Entry 3E2E (X-ray diffraction, 3.00 A resolution); this record covers chains A and T of the 4 polymer chains in the assembly.

[Chain A]
Protein: DNA-directed RNA polymerase
Organism: Bacteriophage T7
Notes: EC 2.7.7.6
UniProtKB: P00573 (RPOL_BPT7); residues 1-883 here = UniProt positions 1-883
Sequence (889 residues; each row starts with the number of its first residue; numbers below 1 keep their minus sign (His-5 is residue -5)):
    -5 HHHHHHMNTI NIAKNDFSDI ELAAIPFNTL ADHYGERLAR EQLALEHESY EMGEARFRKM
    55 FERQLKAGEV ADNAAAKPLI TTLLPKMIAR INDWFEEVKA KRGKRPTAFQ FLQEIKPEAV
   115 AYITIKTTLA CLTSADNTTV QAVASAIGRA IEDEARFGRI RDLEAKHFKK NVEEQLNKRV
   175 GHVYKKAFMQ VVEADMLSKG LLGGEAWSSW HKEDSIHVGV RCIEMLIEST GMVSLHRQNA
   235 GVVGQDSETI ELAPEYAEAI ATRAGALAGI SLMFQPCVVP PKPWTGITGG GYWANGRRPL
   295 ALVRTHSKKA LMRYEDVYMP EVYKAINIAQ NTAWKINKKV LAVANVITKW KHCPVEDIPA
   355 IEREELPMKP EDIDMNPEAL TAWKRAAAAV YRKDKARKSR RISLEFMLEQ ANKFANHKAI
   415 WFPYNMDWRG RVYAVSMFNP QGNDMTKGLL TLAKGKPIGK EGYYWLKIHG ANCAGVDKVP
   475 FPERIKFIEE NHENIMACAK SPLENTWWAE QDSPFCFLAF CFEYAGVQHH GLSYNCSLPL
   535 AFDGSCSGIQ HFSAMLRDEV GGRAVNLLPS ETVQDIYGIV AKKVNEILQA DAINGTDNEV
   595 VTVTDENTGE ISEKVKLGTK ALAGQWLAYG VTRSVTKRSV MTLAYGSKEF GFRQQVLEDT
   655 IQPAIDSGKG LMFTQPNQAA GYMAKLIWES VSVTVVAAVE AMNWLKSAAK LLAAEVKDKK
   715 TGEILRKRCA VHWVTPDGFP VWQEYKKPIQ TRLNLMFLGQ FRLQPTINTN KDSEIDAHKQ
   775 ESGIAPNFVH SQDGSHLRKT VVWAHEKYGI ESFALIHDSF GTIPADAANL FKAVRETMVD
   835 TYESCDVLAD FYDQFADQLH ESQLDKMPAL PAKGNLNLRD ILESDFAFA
Unresolved in the structure: -5 to 7, 58-72, 167-177, 255-263, 365-367, 599-604
Sequence notes: expression tag (-5 to 0); engineered mutation Leu266 (Pro in P00573)
UniProt features mapped onto this chain:
  - active site: Asp537, Lys631, Asp812
  - mutagenesis: Lys172 (K172L/G: No change in activity), Pro563 (P563A/T: Inactivated), Tyr571 (Y571S: Inactivated), Lys631 (K631G: Partially inactivated; K631L: Partially inactivated; K631R: Partially inactivated), Thr636 (T636P: Inactivated), Tyr639 (Y639D: Inactivated), Phe646 (F646C: Inactivated)

[Chain T]
Molecule: 33-nt DNA strand
Sequence (33 nucleotides; each row starts with the number of its first residue):
     1 AGCCGTGCGC ACTCCCTATA GTGAGTCGTA TTA
Unresolved in the structure: 17-18

[Chain A / chain T interface]
Contacting residue pairs - 69 pairs, chain A then chain T:
  Arg96(A) with DT32(T), base contact; DA33(T), sugar contact
  Gly97(A) with DT31(T), base contact; DT32(T), hydrogen bond to the base
  Lys98(A) with DA30(T), base contact; DT31(T), hydrogen bond to the base
  Arg99(A) with DA33(T), salt bridge to the phosphate
  Gln104(A) with DT32(T), phosphate contact
  Gln135(A) with DA20(T), hydrogen bond to the base; DT22(T), phosphate contact
  Ser139(A) with DA20(T), base contact
  Lys206(A) with DA20(T), base contact
  Arg231(A) with DT22(T), hydrogen bond to the phosphate; DG23(T), hydrogen bond to the sugar
  Gly235(A) with DG21(T), base contact
  Val236(A) with DG21(T), base contact
  Val237(A) with DG21(T), base contact
  Asp240(A) with DG21(T), sugar contact; DT22(T), sugar contact
  Glu242(A) with DT22(T), phosphate contact; DG23(T), phosphate contact
  Ser265(A) with DC15(T), hydrogen bond to the phosphate
  Arg298(A) with DT13(T), hydrogen bond to the phosphate; DC14(T), salt bridge to the phosphate
  Asp421(A) with DC12(T), phosphate contact
  Trp422(A) with DC12(T), hydrogen bond to the phosphate
  Arg423(A) with DA11(T), sugar contact; DC12(T), hydrogen bond to the sugar
  Tyr427(A) with DC12(T), sugar contact; DT13(T), sugar contact
  Met431(A) with DC14(T), phosphate contact; DC15(T), phosphate contact
  Thr636(A) with DC10(T), base contact
  Tyr639(A) with DC10(T), base contact
  Gly640(A) with DC10(T), sugar contact
  Ser641(A) with DC10(T), hydrogen bond to the phosphate
  Lys642(A) with DC10(T), hydrogen bond to the phosphate
  Phe644(A) with DG9(T), stacking on the base
  Gly645(A) with DG9(T), phosphate contact; DC10(T), phosphate contact
  Gln648(A) with DG9(T), sugar contact
  Gln649(A) with DC10(T), base contact
  Tyr739(A) with DA11(T), hydrogen bond to the phosphate; DC12(T), hydrogen bond to the phosphate
  Gln744(A) with DA20(T), hydrogen bond to the phosphate; DG21(T), hydrogen bond to the phosphate
  Arg746(A) with DT22(T), salt bridge to the phosphate; DG23(T), hydrogen bond to the base
  Phe755(A) with DG23(T), phosphate contact; DA24(T), phosphate contact
  Arg756(A) with DG23(T), phosphate contact; DA24(T), hydrogen bond to the phosphate; DG25(T), hydrogen bond to the base; DT26(T), hydrogen bond to the base
  Leu757(A) with DG23(T), phosphate contact
  Gln758(A) with DT22(T), phosphate contact; DG23(T), hydrogen bond to the phosphate; DA24(T), hydrogen bond to the base
  Pro759(A) with DT22(T), phosphate contact
  Thr760(A) with DA20(T), sugar contact; DG21(T), sugar contact; DT22(T), hydrogen bond to the phosphate
  Ile761(A) with DA20(T), base contact
  Asn762(A) with DA20(T), hydrogen bond to the base
  Lys773(A) with DA11(T), salt bridge to the phosphate
  Ser776(A) with DC10(T), phosphate contact; DA11(T), hydrogen bond to the phosphate
  Pro780(A) with DA11(T), sugar contact
  Asn781(A) with DA11(T), hydrogen bond to the phosphate
Other interface residues (no listed pair), chain A (56 interface residues in all): Lys93, Ala94, Lys95, Thr133, Ala136, Ile210, Ser241, Ile264, Gln754, Gly777, His784

[Overview]
The interface between chain A and chain T involves 56 residues on one side and 18 on the other; the contacts
include 25 hydrogen bonds, 4 salt bridges and 1 aromatic stacking contact. Polar contacts include
Gly97(A)-DT32(T), Lys98(A)-DT31(T) and Gln135(A)-DA20(T).
Chain A is DNA-directed RNA polymerase (Bacteriophage T7) and chain T is a 33-nt DNA strand; the structure,
Crystal Structure of an Intermediate Complex of T7 RNAP and 7nt of RNA, was determined by X-ray diffraction
together with 3E3J from the same study.
